Entry 2D51 (X-ray diffraction, 1.60 A resolution); this record covers chains A and B.

# Chain A (and B)
Protein: pentaketide chromone synthase
Organism: Aloe arborescens
Notes: chain B of this document is another copy of the same molecule, construct and numbering; everything in this record applies to it too
Reference sequence: Q58VP7 (Q58VP7_ALOAR); residues 4-406 here correspond to UniProt positions 1-403 (UniProt number = residue number - 3)
Chain sequence (406 residues; row label = number of the first residue in the row):
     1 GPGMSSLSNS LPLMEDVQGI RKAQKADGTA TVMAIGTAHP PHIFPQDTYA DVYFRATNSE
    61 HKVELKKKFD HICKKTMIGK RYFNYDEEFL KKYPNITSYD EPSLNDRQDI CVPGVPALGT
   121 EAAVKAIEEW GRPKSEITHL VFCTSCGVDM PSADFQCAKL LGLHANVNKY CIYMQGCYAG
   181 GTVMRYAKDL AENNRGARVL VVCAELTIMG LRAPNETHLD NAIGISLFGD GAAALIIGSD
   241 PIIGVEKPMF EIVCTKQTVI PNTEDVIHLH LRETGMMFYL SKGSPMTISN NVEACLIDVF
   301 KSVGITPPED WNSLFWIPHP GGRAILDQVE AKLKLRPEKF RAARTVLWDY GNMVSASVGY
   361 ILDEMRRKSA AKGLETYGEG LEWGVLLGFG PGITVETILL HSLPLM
Disordered / not traced: 406 (chain B: 1-10, 406)
Modified / non-standard residues: Cys-177 (3-sulfinoalanine; CSD)
Sequence notes: cloning artifact (1-3); modified residue (177); engineered mutation Gly-210 (Met207 in Q58VP7)
Swiss-Prot annotation at these positions:
  - active site: Cys-177
  - binding site (CoA): His-71, Leu-280, Ser-284, Gly-321 to Ala-324
  - modified residue: Cys-177 (Cysteine sulfinic acid (-SO2H))
What the authors report for this chain:
  - conformationally variable residues (loop rearrangement): Leu-211 to Asp-220
  - mutagenesis - M210G: decreased catalytic activity

# Interface between chain A and chain B
Residue-residue contacts (147; chain A residue first):
  Leu-11(A) with Ser-302(B); Val-303(B); Gly-304(B)
  Glu-15(A) with Trp-383(B), hydrogen bond
  Val-17(A) with Thr-29(B); Glu-251(B); Trp-383(B), hydrophobic; His-401(B)
  Gln-18(A) with Asp-27(B), hydrogen bond (side chain-backbone); Gly-28(B)
  Ile-20(A) with Val-253(B), hydrophobic; Val-303(B), hydrophobic; Ile-305(B), hydrophobic
  Arg-21(A) with Thr-29(B); Lys-188(B); Glu-192(B), salt bridge
  Gln-24(A) with Lys-188(B), hydrogen bond; Val-253(B), hydrogen bond (side chain-backbone); Val-303(B)
  Lys-25(A) with Ala-26(B), hydrogen bond (side chain-backbone); Asp-27(B), hydrogen bond (side chain-backbone)
  Ala-26(A) with Lys-25(B), hydrogen bond (backbone-side chain)
  Asp-27(A) with Gln-18(B), hydrogen bond (backbone-side chain); Arg-21(B); Lys-25(B), hydrogen bond (backbone-side chain)
  Gly-28(A) with Gln-18(B); Arg-21(B)
  Thr-29(A) with Val-17(B); Arg-21(B)
  Pro-102(A) with Glu-273(B)
  Ser-103(A) with Glu-273(B)
  Leu-104(A) with Leu-104(B), hydrophobic; Arg-272(B); Glu-273(B), hydrogen bond (backbone-side chain)
  Asn-105(A) with Arg-272(B); Glu-273(B), hydrogen bond (side chain-backbone)
  Gln-108(A) with Leu-271(B), hydrogen bond (side chain-backbone); Arg-272(B)
  Asp-109(A) with Arg-272(B), salt bridge
  Ser-145(A) with Met-150(B)
  Val-148(A) with Met-174(B), hydrophobic; Leu-271(B), hydrophobic
  Asp-149(A) with Met-174(B); Leu-269(B); His-270(B), salt bridge
  Met-150(A) with Ser-145(B); Met-174(B); Gly-176(B); His-268(B); Leu-269(B), hydrogen bond (backbone-backbone); Met-276(B), hydrophobic
  Pro-151(A) with Pro-391(B)
  Ser-152(A) with Gln-175(B), hydrogen bond
  Phe-155(A) with Val-259(B), hydrophobic; Glu-264(B); Gly-392(B)
  Gln-156(A) with Glu-264(B), hydrogen bond
  Lys-159(A) with Glu-264(B), salt bridge
  Ala-165(A) with Thr-258(B); Val-259(B), hydrogen bond (backbone-backbone)
  Asn-166(A) with Gln-257(B); Thr-258(B), hydrogen bond; Asp-298(B)
  Val-167(A) with Gln-257(B)
  Asn-168(A) with Arg-185(B); Lys-256(B); Gln-257(B), hydrogen bond (side chain-backbone)
  Lys-169(A) with Arg-185(B), hydrogen bond (backbone-side chain); Gln-257(B), hydrogen bond; Val-259(B)
  Tyr-170(A) with Arg-185(B), hydrogen bond; Tyr-186(B), hydrophobic
  Cys-171(A) with Gln-175(B); Tyr-186(B)
  Tyr-173(A) with Tyr-173(B)
  Met-174(A) with Val-148(B), hydrophobic; Asp-149(B); Met-150(B)
  Gln-175(A) with Ser-152(B), hydrogen bond; Cys-171(B)
  Gly-176(A) with Met-150(B)
  Tyr-178(A) with Ser-152(B)
  Arg-185(A) with Asn-168(B); Lys-169(B), hydrogen bond (side chain-backbone); Tyr-170(B), hydrogen bond
  Tyr-186(A) with Tyr-170(B), hydrophobic; Cys-171(B); Tyr-186(B), hydrophobic
  Lys-188(A) with Arg-21(B); Gln-24(B), hydrogen bond
  Asp-189(A) with Leu-190(B); Asn-193(B), hydrogen bond; Asn-194(B), hydrogen bond
  Leu-190(A) with Asp-189(B)
  Glu-192(A) with Arg-21(B), salt bridge; Asn-193(B), hydrogen bond
  Asn-193(A) with Lys-188(B); Asp-189(B), hydrogen bond; Glu-192(B), hydrogen bond; Asn-193(B)
  Asn-194(A) with Asp-189(B), hydrogen bond
  Glu-251(A) with Val-17(B)
  Val-253(A) with Ile-20(B), hydrophobic; Gln-24(B), hydrogen bond (backbone-side chain)
  Thr-255(A) with Asn-168(B), hydrogen bond (backbone-side chain)
  Lys-256(A) with Asn-166(B); Asn-168(B)
  Gln-257(A) with Ala-165(B); Asn-166(B); Val-167(B); Asn-168(B), hydrogen bond (backbone-side chain); Lys-169(B), hydrogen bond
  Thr-258(A) with Ala-165(B); Asn-166(B)
  Val-259(A) with Phe-155(B), hydrophobic; Ala-165(B), hydrogen bond (backbone-backbone); Lys-169(B)
  Glu-264(A) with Phe-155(B); Gln-156(B), hydrogen bond; Lys-159(B), salt bridge
  His-268(A) with Met-150(B)
  Leu-269(A) with Asp-149(B); Met-150(B), hydrogen bond (backbone-backbone)
  His-270(A) with Asp-149(B), salt bridge
  Leu-271(A) with Gln-108(B), hydrogen bond (backbone-side chain); Val-148(B), hydrophobic
  Arg-272(A) with Leu-104(B); Asn-105(B), hydrogen bond (side chain-backbone); Gln-108(B); Asp-109(B), salt bridge
  Glu-273(A) with Pro-102(B); Ser-103(B); Leu-104(B), hydrogen bond (side chain-backbone); Asn-105(B), hydrogen bond (backbone-side chain); Glu-273(B)
  Met-276(A) with Met-150(B), hydrophobic
  Asp-298(A) with Asn-166(B), hydrogen bond
  Phe-300(A) with Leu-11(B), hydrophobic
  Val-303(A) with Ile-20(B), hydrophobic; Gln-24(B)
  Ile-305(A) with Pro-12(B)
  Trp-383(A) with Leu-11(B); Pro-12(B), hydrogen bond (side chain-backbone)
  Pro-391(A) with Pro-151(B)
  Gly-392(A) with Phe-155(B)
  His-401(A) with Val-17(B)
  Pro-404(A) with Met-14(B)
Also at the interface, not in a pair above, chain A (78 interface residues in all): Asp-154, Cys-254, Ile-267, Pro-308, Ser-313, Leu-314, Leu-403
Also at the interface, not in a pair above, chain B (76 interface residues in all): His-139, Asp-154, Tyr-178, Cys-254, Thr-255, Ile-267

# In short
78 residues of chain A and 76 residues of chain B are in contact; the contacts include 44 hydrogen bonds and 8
salt bridges. Polar contacts include Arg-21(A)/Glu-192(B), Asp-109(A)/Arg-272(B) and Asp-149(A)/His-270(B).
UniProt lists active-site residue Cys-177(A) and 7 CoA-binding residues on chain A. From the paper: M210G of
chain A reduces catalytic activity; conformational variability at Leu-211(A).
Chain A and chain B are both pentaketide chromone synthase (Aloe arborescens); the structure, Pentaketide
chromone synthase (M207G mutant), was determined by X-ray diffraction together with 2D52 and 2D3M from the
same study.
